Entry 4TKB (X-ray diffraction, 0.86 A resolution); this record covers chain A.

Chain A:
Name: Fatty acid-binding protein, heart
Source organism: Homo sapiens
Reference sequence: P05413 (FABPH_HUMAN); residues 0-132 here correspond to UniProt positions 1-133 (UniProt number = residue number + 1)
Sequence (133 residues; each row starts with the number of its first residue; numbering starts at 0):
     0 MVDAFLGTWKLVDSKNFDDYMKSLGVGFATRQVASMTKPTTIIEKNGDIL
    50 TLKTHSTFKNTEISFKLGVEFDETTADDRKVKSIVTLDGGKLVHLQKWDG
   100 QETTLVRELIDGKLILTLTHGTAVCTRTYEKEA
What the authors report for this chain:
  - binding site for lauric acid: Phe16, Ala75

Summary:
From the paper: a binding site for lauric acid at Phe16 and Ala75.
Chain A is Fatty acid-binding protein, heart (Homo sapiens); the structure, The 0.86 angstrom X-ray structure
of the human heart fatty acid-binding protein complexed with lauric acid, was determined by X-ray diffraction,
deposited together with 3WVM, 4TJZ, 4TKH and 4TKJ.
